6RZB - chains A and B of the 3 polymer chains in the assembly; structure by electron microscopy, 4.10 A resolution (low resolution: residue-level contacts below are approximate; hydrogen-bond / salt-bridge calls are withheld).

== Chain A ==
Protein: Tubulin alpha-1B chain
Organism: Sus scrofa
UniProtKB: Q2XVP4 (TBA1B_PIG); numbering as in UniProt (aligned over 1-437)
Amino-acid sequence (437 residues; each row starts with the number of its first residue):
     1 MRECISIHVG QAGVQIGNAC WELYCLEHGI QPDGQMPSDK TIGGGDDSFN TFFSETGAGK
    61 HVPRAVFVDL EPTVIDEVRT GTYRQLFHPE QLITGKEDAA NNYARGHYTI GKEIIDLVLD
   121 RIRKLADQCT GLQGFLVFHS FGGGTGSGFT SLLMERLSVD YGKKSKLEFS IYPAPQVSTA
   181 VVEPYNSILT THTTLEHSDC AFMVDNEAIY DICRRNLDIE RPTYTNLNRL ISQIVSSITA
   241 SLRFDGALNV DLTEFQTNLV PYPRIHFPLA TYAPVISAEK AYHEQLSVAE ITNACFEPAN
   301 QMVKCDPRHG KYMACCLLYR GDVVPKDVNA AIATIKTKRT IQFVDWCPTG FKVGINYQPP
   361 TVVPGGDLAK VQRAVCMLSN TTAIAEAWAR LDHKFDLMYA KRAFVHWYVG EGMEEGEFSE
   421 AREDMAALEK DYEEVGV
Disordered / not traced: 37-47
Differences from the reference sequence: conflict Thr-340 (Ser in Q2XVP4)
Bound ions: Mg2+: Glu-71 (together with GTP)
Ligand contacts: GTP (guanosine-5'-triphosphate): Gly-10, Gln-11, Ala-12, Gln-15, Ile-16, Asp-69, Glu-71, Asp-98, Ala-99, Ala-100, Asn-101, Ser-140, Gly-142, Gly-143, Gly-144, Thr-145, Gly-146, Ile-171, Thr-179, Glu-183, Asn-206, Tyr-224, Leu-227, Asn-228, Ile-231
Curated features (UniProtKB/Swiss-Prot):
  - motif: Met-1 to Cys-4 (MREC motif)
  - active site: Glu-254
  - binding site (GTP): Gly-10, Gln-11, Ala-12, Gln-15, Glu-71, Ala-99, Ser-140, Gly-143, Gly-144, Thr-145, Gly-146, Thr-179, Glu-183, Asn-206, Tyr-224, Asn-228, Leu-252
  - binding site (Mg(2+)): Glu-71
  - modified residue: Lys-40 (N6,N6,N6-trimethyllysine), Ser-48 (Phosphoserine), Ser-232 (Phosphoserine), Tyr-282 (3'-nitrotyrosine), Arg-339 (Omega-N-methylarginine)
  - cross-link (Glycyl lysine isopeptide (Lys-Gly)): Lys-326 (interchain with G-Cter in ubiquitin), Lys-370 (interchain with G-Cter in ubiquitin)

== Chain B ==
Protein: Tubulin beta chain
Organism: Sus scrofa
UniProtKB: P02554 (TBB_PIG); residue numbers follow UniProt; this construct covers 1-426
Amino-acid sequence (426 residues; numbered 1 to 426; the number before each row is that of its first residue):
     1 MREIVHIQAG QCGNQIGAKF WEVISDEHGI DPTGSYHGDS DLQLERINVY YNEAAGNKYV
    61 PRAILVDLEP GTMDSVRSGP FGQIFRPDNF VFGQSGAGNN WAKGHYTEGA ELVDSVLDVV
   121 RKESESCDCL QGFQLTHSLG GGTGSGMGTL LISKIREEYP DRIMNTFSVV PSPKVSDTVV
   181 EPYNATLSVH QLVENTDETY CIDNEALYDI CFRTLKLTTP TYGDLNHLVS ATMSGVTTCL
   241 RFPGQLNADL RKLAVNMVPF PRLHFFMPGF APLTSRGSQQ YRALTVPELT QQMFDAKNMM
   301 AACDPRHGRY LTVAAVFRGR MSMKEVDEQM LNVQNKNSSY FVEWIPNNVK TAVCDIPPRG
   361 LKMSATFIGN STAIQELFKR ISEQFTAMFR RKAFLHWYTG EGMDEMEFTE AESNMNDLVS
   421 EYQQYQ
Ligand contacts:
  - GDP (guanosine-5'-diphosphate): Gly-10, Gln-11, Cys-12, Gln-15, Ile-16, Glu-69, Asn-99, Ser-138, Gly-140, Gly-141, Gly-142, Thr-143, Gly-144, Val-169, Asp-177, Thr-178, Glu-181, Asn-204, Leu-207, Tyr-222, Leu-225, Asn-226
  - GTP (guanosine-5'-triphosphate): Gln-245, Leu-246, Asn-247, Lys-252
  - taxol (TA1): Lys-19, Glu-22, Val-23, Asp-26, Leu-215, Leu-217, Asp-224, His-227, Leu-228, Ala-231, Ser-234, Phe-270, Pro-272, Leu-273, Thr-274, Ser-275, Arg-276, Gln-279, Arg-318, Pro-358, Arg-359, Gly-360, Leu-361
Curated features (UniProtKB/Swiss-Prot):
  - motif: Met-1 to Ile-4 (MREI motif)
  - binding site (GTP): Gln-11, Glu-69, Ser-138, Gly-142, Thr-143, Gly-144, Asn-204, Asn-226
  - binding site (Mg(2+)): Glu-69
  - modified residue: Ser-40 (Phosphoserine), Lys-58 (N6-acetyllysine), Ser-172 (Phosphoserine), Thr-285 (Phosphothreonine), Thr-290 (Phosphothreonine), Arg-318 (Omega-N-methylarginine)
  - cross-link (Glycyl lysine isopeptide (Lys-Gly)): Lys-58 (interchain with G-Cter in ubiquitin), Lys-324 (interchain with G-Cter in ubiquitin)
  - natural variant: His-37 (H37V: In 2nd form), Asn-48 (N48S: In 2nd form), Ala-55 to Asn-57 (sequence variant, change not given here; In 2nd form), Ser-275 (S275A: In 2nd form)

== Chain A / chain B interface ==
Pairs across the interface - 80 pairs, chain A then chain B:
  Gln-11(A) with Gly-244(B); Gln-245(B); Leu-246(B); Asn-247(B)
  Gln-15(A) with Gly-244(B); Gln-245(B)
  Glu-71(A) with Arg-2(B); Asn-247(B)
  Pro-72(A) with Arg-46(B)
  Thr-73(A) with Arg-2(B); Arg-46(B); Pro-243(B); Asn-247(B)
  Asp-76(A) with Glu-45(B); Arg-46(B)
  Glu-77(A) with Pro-243(B)
  Gly-95(A) with Met-1(B)
  Lys-96(A) with Met-1(B); Arg-2(B)
  Glu-97(A) with Gln-131(B); Arg-251(B)
  Asp-98(A) with Asp-249(B); Lys-252(B)
  Ala-100(A) with Lys-252(B); Val-255(B)
  Asn-101(A) with Lys-252(B); Val-255(B)
  Arg-105(A) with Arg-251(B)
  Gln-176(A) with Leu-331(B); Asn-347(B)
  Val-177(A) with Asp-327(B); Leu-331(B); Asn-347(B)
  Ser-178(A) with Asp-327(B); Asn-347(B); Val-349(B); Thr-351(B)
  Thr-179(A) with Leu-246(B); Asn-347(B); Lys-350(B); Thr-351(B)
  Ala-180(A) with Asn-256(B); Asn-347(B); Lys-350(B)
  Val-181(A) with Asn-256(B); Ile-345(B); Asn-347(B); Asn-348(B)
  Val-182(A) with Asn-256(B)
  Glu-183(A) with Asn-347(B)
  Tyr-210(A) with Met-323(B); Lys-324(B); Asp-327(B)
  Arg-214(A) with Lys-324(B); Glu-328(B)
  Arg-221(A) with Ser-322(B); Glu-325(B)
  Pro-222(A) with Ser-322(B); Lys-324(B)
  Tyr-224(A) with Met-323(B)
  Lys-394(A) with Pro-346(B); Asn-347(B)
  Leu-397(A) with Glu-343(B); Trp-344(B)
  Met-398(A) with Trp-344(B); Ile-345(B); Pro-346(B)
  Lys-401(A) with Trp-344(B)
  Ala-403(A) with Pro-259(B)
  Phe-404(A) with Val-255(B); Asn-256(B); Val-258(B); Pro-259(B)
  His-406(A) with Val-258(B); Pro-259(B); Phe-260(B); Pro-261(B)
  Trp-407(A) with Ala-254(B); Val-255(B); Val-258(B)
Other interface residues (no listed pair), chain A (36 interface residues in all): Thr-223
Other interface residues (no listed pair), chain B (42 interface residues in all): Arg-162, Phe-242, Met-257, Thr-312, Gln-334, Asp-355

== Summary ==
The interface between chain A and chain B involves 36 residues on one side and 42 on the other. GTP is bound
between chain A and chain B. Ligands of chain B: GDP and taxol.
Chain A is Tubulin alpha-1B chain and chain B is Tubulin beta chain, both from Sus scrofa; the structure,
Cryo-EM structure of mouse cytoplasmic dynein-1 microtubule binding domain bound to microtubules, was
determined by electron microscopy, deposited together with 6RZA.
